Entry 7VLE (X-ray diffraction, 2.30 A resolution); this record covers chains B and C of the 8 polymer chains in the assembly.

== Chain B ==
Name: Extracellular A2 globin
Source organism: Lamellibrachia satsuma
UniProt: S0BBR6 (S0BBR6_LAMSA); residues 1-144 here correspond to UniProt positions 17-160 (UniProt number = residue number + 16)
Amino-acid sequence (144 residues; each row starts with the number of its first residue):
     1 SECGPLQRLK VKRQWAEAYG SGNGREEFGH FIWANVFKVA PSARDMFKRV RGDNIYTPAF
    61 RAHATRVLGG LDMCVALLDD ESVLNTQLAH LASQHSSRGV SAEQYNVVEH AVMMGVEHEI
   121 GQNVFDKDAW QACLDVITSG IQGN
Disulfide bonds: Cys3-Cys133
Bound ions: heme Fe: His95 (together with oxygen molecule)
Residues lining bound ligands:
  - heme (HEM): Met46, Phe47, Arg49, Val50, His63, Arg66, Val67, Gly70, Leu71, Leu91, Gln94, His95, Arg98, Val100, Gln104, Tyr105, Val108, Thr138, Ile141
  - heme / oxygen molecule: Trp33, Met46, Phe47, Arg49, Val50, His63, Arg66, Val67, Gly70, Leu71, Leu91, Gln94, His95, Arg98, Val100, Gln104, Tyr105, Val108, Thr138, Ile141
  - oxygen molecule (OXY): Trp33, Phe47, His63, Val67, His95

== Chain C ==
Name: Extracellular B2 globin
Source organism: Lamellibrachia satsuma
UniProt: S0BCU7 (S0BCU7_LAMSA); residues 1-150 here correspond to UniProt positions 17-166 (UniProt number = residue number + 16)
Amino-acid sequence (150 residues; each row starts with the number of its first residue):
     1 SSNSCTTEDR REMQLMWANV WSAQFTGRRL AIAQAVFKDL FAHVPDAVGL FDRVHGTEID
    61 SSEFKAHCIR VVNGLDSAIG LLSDPSTLNE QLSHLATQHQ ERAGVTKGGF SAIAQSFLRV
   121 MPQVASCFNP DAWSRCFNRI TNGMTEGLAE
Unresolved in the structure: 1
Disulfide bonds: Cys5-Cys136
Bound ions: heme Fe: His99 (together with oxygen molecule)
Residues lining bound ligands:
  - heme (HEM): Leu50, Phe51, Arg53, Val54, His67, Arg70, Val71, Gly74, Leu75, Leu95, Gln98, His99, Arg102, Val105, Gly109, Phe110, Ile113, Phe137, Thr141, Met144
  - heme / oxygen molecule: Phe37, Leu50, Phe51, Arg53, Val54, His67, Arg70, Val71, Gly74, Leu75, Leu95, Gln98, His99, Arg102, Val105, Gly109, Phe110, Ile113, Phe137, Thr141, Met144
  - oxygen molecule (OXY): Phe37, Phe51, His67, Val71, His99

== Interface between chain B and chain C ==
Contacting residue pairs (40):
  Leu9(B) - Phe25(C)  hydrophobic
  Lys12(B) - Gln24(C)  hydrogen bond (side chain-backbone)
  Lys12(B) - Phe25(C)
  Arg13(B) - Gln24(C)
  Ala16(B) - Ala23(C)  hydrophobic
  Ala16(B) - Gln24(C)
  Arg25(B) - Asp76(C)  salt bridge
  Glu26(B) - Asp84(C)
  Arg49(B) - His94(C)  hydrogen bond
  Pro58(B) - Ser86(C)
  Pro58(B) - Thr87(C)
  Pro58(B) - Glu90(C)
  Ala59(B) - Glu90(C)
  Arg61(B) - Thr87(C)
  Ala62(B) - Thr87(C)
  Ala62(B) - Glu90(C)
  Ala62(B) - Gln91(C)
  Thr65(B) - Ser77(C)
  Thr65(B) - Leu81(C)
  Arg66(B) - Gln91(C)  hydrogen bond
  Arg66(B) - His94(C)
  Gly69(B) - Asn73(C)
  Asp72(B) - Trp21(C)
  Asp72(B) - Arg29(C)  salt bridge
  Met73(B) - Ile69(C)  hydrophobic
  Met73(B) - Arg70(C)
  Met73(B) - Asn73(C)
  Ala76(B) - Gln24(C)
  Ala76(B) - Thr26(C)
  Ala76(B) - Arg29(C)
  Leu77(B) - Thr26(C)
  Leu77(B) - Ile69(C)  hydrophobic
  Asp79(B) - Phe25(C)
  Ser82(B) - Ser62(C)  hydrogen bond
  Val83(B) - Ile69(C)  hydrophobic
  Thr86(B) - Ser62(C)
  Thr86(B) - Ala66(C)
  Gln87(B) - Ala66(C)
  Gln87(B) - Arg70(C)  hydrogen bond
  His90(B) - Arg70(C)
Interface residues without a listed pair, chain B (26 interface residues in all): Ser21, Gly70
Interface residues without a listed pair, chain C (24 interface residues in all): Ala18, Arg53, Glu63, Lys65

== Overview ==
26 residues of chain B and 24 residues of chain C are in contact; the contacts include 5 hydrogen bonds and 2
salt bridges. Among the polar pairs are Arg25(B)-Asp76(C), Asp72(B)-Arg29(C) and Lys12(B)-Gln24(C). Heme is
bound between chain B and chain C.
Here chain B is Extracellular A2 globin and chain C is Extracellular B2 globin, both from Lamellibrachia
satsuma. Entry 7VLE (Oxy-deoxy intermediate of V2 hemoglobin at 55% oxygen saturation) was determined by X-ray
diffraction (same publication as 7VLC, 7VLD and 7VLF).
